PDB entry 2VQ3 | X-ray diffraction, 2.00 A resolution | chains A and B

== Chain A (and B) ==
Protein: Metalloreductase STEAP3
From: Homo sapiens
Notes: EC 1.16.1.2, 1.16.1.-; fragment: nadph/flavin dependent oxidoreductase, residues 1-215; chain B of this document is another copy of the same molecule, construct and numbering; everything in this record applies to it too
Reference sequence: Q658P3 (STEA3_HUMAN); residue numbers follow UniProt; this construct covers 1-215
Sequence (215 residues; numbered 1 to 215; the number before each row is that of its first residue):
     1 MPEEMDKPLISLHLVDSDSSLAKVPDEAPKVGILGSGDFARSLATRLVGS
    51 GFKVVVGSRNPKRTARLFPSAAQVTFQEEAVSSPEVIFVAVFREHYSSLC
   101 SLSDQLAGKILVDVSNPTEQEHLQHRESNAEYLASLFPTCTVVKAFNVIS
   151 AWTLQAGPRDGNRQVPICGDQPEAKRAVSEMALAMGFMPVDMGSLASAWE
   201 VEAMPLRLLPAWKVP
Not modelled in the structure: 1-28, 210-215 (chain B: 1-28, 209-215)
Ligand contacts: NADP (NAP; NADP nicotinamide-adenine-dinucleotide phosphate): Gly-35, Ser-36, Gly-37, Asp-38, Phe-39, Ala-40, Gly-57, Ser-58, Arg-59, Asn-60, Thr-64, Gln-77, Ala-90, Val-91, Phe-92, His-95, Ser-98, Val-114, Ser-115, Asn-116, Phe-146, Asn-147, Ile-149, Ser-150, Ala-151, Leu-206
From the paper describing this entry:
  - binding site for NADP: Ser-36, Gly-37, Asp-38, Phe-39, Ser-58, Arg-59, His-95, Asn-116, Ala-151
  - specificity-determining residues: Ser-58, Arg-59

== How chain A and chain B interact ==
Residue-residue contacts - 31 pairs, chain A then chain B:
  Asp-38(A) with Ala-156(B)
  Arg-41(A) with Thr-45(B); Gln-155(B), hydrogen bond
  Val-48(A) with Arg-66(B)
  Ala-65(A) with Ser-70(B), hydrogen bond (backbone-side chain)
  Arg-66(A) with Val-48(B), hydrogen bond (side chain-backbone); Pro-69(B); Ser-70(B), hydrogen bond (backbone-backbone); Ala-71(B), hydrogen bond (backbone-backbone)
  Leu-67(A) with Thr-45(B); Val-48(B), hydrophobic; Gly-49(B); Pro-69(B)
  Phe-68(A) with Phe-68(B); Pro-69(B); Ser-70(B), hydrogen bond (backbone-backbone)
  Pro-69(A) with Arg-66(B); Leu-67(B); Phe-68(B)
  Ser-70(A) with Ala-65(B), hydrogen bond (side chain-backbone); Arg-66(B), hydrogen bond (backbone-backbone); Phe-68(B), hydrogen bond (backbone-backbone); Ser-70(B)
  Ala-71(A) with Arg-66(B), hydrogen bond (backbone-backbone)
  Ala-151(A) with Trp-152(B), hydrophobic
  Trp-152(A) with Asp-38(B); Ser-42(B); Ala-151(B), hydrophobic; Trp-152(B), hydrophobic
  Gln-155(A) with Arg-41(B), hydrogen bond; Gln-155(B), hydrogen bond
Interface residues without a listed pair, chain A (16 interface residues in all): Ser-42, Thr-45, Ala-156

== Summary ==
16 residues of chain A and 17 residues of chain B are in contact, with 12 hydrogen bonds. Polar contacts
include Arg-41(A)/Gln-155(B), Ala-65(A)/Ser-70(B) and Arg-66(A)/Val-48(B). Ligands of chain A: NADP. The paper
reports a binding site for NADP at Ser-36(A), Gly-37(A) and Asp-38(A) among others; specificity determinants
Ser-58(A) and Arg-59(A).
Both chains are Metalloreductase STEAP3 (Homo sapiens). Entry 2VQ3 (Crystal Structure of the Membrane Proximal
Oxidoreductase Domain of Human Steap3, the Dominant Ferric Reductase of ...) was determined by X-ray
diffraction together with 2VNS from the same study.
